PDB entry 4M0Y | X-ray diffraction, 1.70 A resolution | chain A

Chain A:
Protein: Tyrosine-protein kinase ITK/TSK
Organism: Homo sapiens
Notes: EC 2.7.10.2
Reference sequence: Q08881 (ITK_HUMAN); numbering as in UniProt (aligned over 354-620)
Sequence (269 residues; row label = number of the first residue in the row):
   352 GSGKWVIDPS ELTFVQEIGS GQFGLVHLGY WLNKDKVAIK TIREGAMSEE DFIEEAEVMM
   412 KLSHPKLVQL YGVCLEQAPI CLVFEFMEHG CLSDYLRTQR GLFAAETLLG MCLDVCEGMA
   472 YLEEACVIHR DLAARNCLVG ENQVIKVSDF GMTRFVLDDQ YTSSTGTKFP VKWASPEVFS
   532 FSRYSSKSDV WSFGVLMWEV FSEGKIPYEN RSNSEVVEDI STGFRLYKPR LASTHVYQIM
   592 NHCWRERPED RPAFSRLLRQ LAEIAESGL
Not modelled in the structure: 352-355, 619-620
Sequence notes: expression tag (352-353); conflict R596 (Lys in Q08881)
UniProt features mapped onto this chain:
  - active site: D482 (Proton acceptor)
  - binding site (ATP): I369 to V377, K391
  - modified residue: Y512 (Phosphotyrosine), S565 (Phosphoserine)
  - natural variant: R451 (R451Q: In a gastric adenocarcinoma sample)

Summary:
Curated annotation (UniProt) lists active-site residue D482 and 10 ATP-binding residues.
Chain A is Tyrosine-protein kinase ITK/TSK (Homo sapiens); the structure, Crystal structure of ITK in complex
with compound 1 [4-(carbamoylamino)-1-(naphthalen-1-yl)-1H-pyrazole-3-carboxamide], was determined by X-ray
diffraction together with 4M0Z, 4M12, 4M13, 4M14 and 4M15 from the same study.
